PDB entry 1VQG | X-ray diffraction, 1.82 A resolution | chain A

[Chain A]
Name: Gene V protein
From: Enterobacteria phage f1
UniProt: P69543 (VHED_BPF1); numbering as in UniProt (aligned over 1-87)
Sequence (87 residues; numbered 1 to 87; the number before each row is that of its first residue):
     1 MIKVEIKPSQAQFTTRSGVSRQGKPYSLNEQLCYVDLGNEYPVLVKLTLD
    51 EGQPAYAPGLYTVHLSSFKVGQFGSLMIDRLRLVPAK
Not modelled in the structure: 87
Sequence notes: engineered mutation Leu-47 (Ile in P69543)
UniProt features mapped onto this chain:
  - site: Arg-16 (Involved in DNA binding), Arg-21 (Involved in DNA binding), Tyr-26 (Involved in DNA binding), Tyr-34 (Involved in DNA binding), Tyr-41 (Involved in DNA binding, and in the dimer-dimer interactions of the protein-ssDNA complex), Lys-46 (Involved in DNA binding)

[Summary]
Chain A is Gene V protein (Enterobacteria phage f1); the structure, Gene V protein mutant with ile 47 replaced
by leu 47 (I47L), was determined by X-ray diffraction together with 1VQA, 1VQC, 1VQD, 1VQE and 1VQH from the
same study.
